PDB entry 2BE7 | X-ray diffraction, 2.85 A resolution | chains A and C of the 6 polymer chains in the assembly

== Chain A (and C) ==
Protein: Aspartate Carbamoyltransferase Catalytic Chain
Source organism: Moritella profunda
Notes: EC 2.1.3.2; engineered mutation(s): V2A; chain C of this document is another copy of the same molecule, construct and numbering; everything in this record applies to it too
UniProt: P96174 (PYRB_VIBS2); residues 2-308 here correspond to UniProt positions 1-307 (UniProt number = residue number - 1)
Chain sequence (326 residues; each row starts with the number of its first residue; numbers below 1 keep their minus sign (Met-15 is residue -15)):
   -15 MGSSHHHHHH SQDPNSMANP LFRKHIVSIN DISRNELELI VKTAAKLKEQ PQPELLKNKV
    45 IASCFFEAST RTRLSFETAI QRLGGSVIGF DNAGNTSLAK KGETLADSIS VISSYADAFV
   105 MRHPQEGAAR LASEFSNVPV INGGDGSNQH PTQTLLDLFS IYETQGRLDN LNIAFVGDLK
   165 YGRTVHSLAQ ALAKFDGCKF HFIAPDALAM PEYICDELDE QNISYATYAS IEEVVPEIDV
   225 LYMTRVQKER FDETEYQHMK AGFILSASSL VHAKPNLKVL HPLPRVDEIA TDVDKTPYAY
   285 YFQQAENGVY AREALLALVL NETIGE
Unresolved in the structure: -15 to 1

== Chain A / chain C interface ==
Pairs across the interface (40; chain A residue first):
  Asn42(A) with Pro37(C); Arg66(C)
  Val44(A) with Arg66(C)
  Ser70(A) with Gln65(C)
  Val71(A) with Gln65(C)
  Ile72(A) with Glu61(C); Thr62(C); Gln65(C)
  Gly73(A) with Arg57(C), hydrogen bond (backbone-side chain); Leu58(C)
  Asn79(A) with Ala52(C); Asp75(C), hydrogen bond; Asn76(C)
  Thr80(A) with Thr54(C)
  Ser81(A) with Ala52(C); Ser53(C); Thr54(C), hydrogen bond (side chain-backbone)
  Leu82(A) with Thr54(C); Arg55(C)
  Gly86(A) with Val270(C)
  Glu87(A) with Arg55(C), salt bridge; Pro268(C)
  Asp91(A) with Arg269(C), salt bridge; Phe286(C)
  Ser92(A) with Arg55(C)
  Ser94(A) with Phe286(C)
  Val95(A) with Arg55(C); Leu267(C), hydrophobic; Phe286(C), hydrophobic; Ala289(C), hydrophobic
  Ile96(A) with Leu58(C), hydrophobic
  Ser98(A) with Glu290(C)
  Tyr99(A) with Arg55(C), hydrogen bond (side chain-backbone); Leu58(C), hydrophobic; Ser59(C); Thr62(C); Arg66(C), hydrogen bond (backbone-side chain); Ala289(C); Val293(C), hydrophobic
  Asp101(A) with Arg66(C), salt bridge
Other interface residues (no listed pair), chain A (23 interface residues in all): Lys43, Phe74, Lys85
Other interface residues (no listed pair), chain C (23 interface residues in all): Asn79

== Overview ==
The chain A/chain C interface involves 23 residues from each chain; the contacts include 5 hydrogen bonds and
3 salt bridges. Polar pairs include Glu87(A)-Arg55(C), Asp91(A)-Arg269(C) and Asp101(A)-Arg66(C).
Both chains are Aspartate Carbamoyltransferase Catalytic Chain (Moritella profunda). Entry 2BE7 (Crystal
structure of the unliganded (T-state) aspartate transcarbamoylase of the psychrophilic bacterium Moritella
profunda) was determined by X-ray diffraction.
